PDB entry 8FN6 | electron microscopy, 3.70 A resolution | chains 1 and 4 of the 7 polymer chains in the assembly

# Chain 1
Name: RNA-editing substrate-binding complex protein 1 (RESC1)
Organism: Trypanosoma brucei
UniProt: Q57XL7 (Q57XL7_TRYB2); numbering as in UniProt (aligned over 1-473)
Sequence (473 residues; each row starts with the number of its first residue):
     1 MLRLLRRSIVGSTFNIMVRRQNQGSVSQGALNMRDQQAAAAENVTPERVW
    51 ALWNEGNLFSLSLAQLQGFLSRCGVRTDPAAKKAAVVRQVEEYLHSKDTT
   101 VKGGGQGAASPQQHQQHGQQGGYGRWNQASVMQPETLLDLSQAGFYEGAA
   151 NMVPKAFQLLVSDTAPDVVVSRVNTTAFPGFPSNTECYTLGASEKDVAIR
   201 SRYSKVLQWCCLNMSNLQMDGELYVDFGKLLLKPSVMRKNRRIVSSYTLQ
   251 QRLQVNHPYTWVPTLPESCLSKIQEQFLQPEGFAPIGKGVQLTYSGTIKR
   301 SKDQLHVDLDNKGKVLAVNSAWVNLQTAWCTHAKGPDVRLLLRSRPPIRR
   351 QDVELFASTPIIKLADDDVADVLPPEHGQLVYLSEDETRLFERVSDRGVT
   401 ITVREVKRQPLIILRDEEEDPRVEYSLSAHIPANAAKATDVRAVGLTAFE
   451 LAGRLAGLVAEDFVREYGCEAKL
Disordered / not traced: 1-121
From the paper describing this entry:
  - mutagenesis - R408A: unchanged growth

# Chain 4
Name: RNA-editing substrate-binding complex protein 4 (RESC4)
Organism: Trypanosoma brucei
UniProt: Q384R6 (Q384R6_TRYB2); residue numbers follow UniProt; this construct covers 1-1087
Sequence (1087 residues; each row starts with the number of its first residue):
     1 MNGRLYCLIRRITSPPVATRLIKEELCLSMAAIARLPLRRDQLAHVTNTE
    51 AITTRAQRISHLCTPTELGMIAEGAEALSCNRFDLADALIDGAYESVRRA
   101 ASSTRLSHVSAIARYSASIKTYGNETITTLLKAGASLLQKNDSVPVLKSF
   151 LGVAQSHLTDGEMRVLIDEMCAKATEEQRLCINSIGTQSLAKDAAKCGEE
   201 TLTKGNEDGDETAVDDEETQAWDMLRARQWMLQLVRCGKPPTAAEAVQAM
   251 ELYAHFAVRDFVLHEKIEDLVLLVLPTGNKFHLNEMHKIVLRSPNLFPRV
   301 RNTLGQDHSGVSDVHRADRGVEWSDDPASSLTTTYTTSRAYSMLLLGQRL
   351 SEDIMFDVVQEQSETIPVDVAAQAACLFAEKGDIPEGVILRLSAELEHIS
   401 PQGVTAFVRAARRDSSGALLPHYAAVLNRFTERDLCDTPLETLLQMCEVF
   451 ALPAPRGTSEGDNDSINESQSKFQKALIVRLFSVIQGSRDVPFLCKVAKA
   501 VRAFDANDELIQFVCSSICAQGALSECEALIAFDMIRCCDFVYEPLLDAM
   551 EPVFRRLVESVSAMLEGKSTINDVEVRRCACFATLQSEFDCPDFETLASL
   601 LVHTVEKNVTGCPVELIPSVGLLCVRTRRTSALYIVGNKLEGNMQQLSDD
   651 AIGELARLLVGTENLATKELAVEFQSVVVSRLLRQQSLPPDVVALSAVVW
   701 LRQGDKVGTIDERSVDYIIKWMYAIGSSVYTDLCLAVHLSASVESLSNAL
   751 IDDLPRRLELLTTNEMANAIFGLGEVSDMGARLSHQLVAERCSDYVVDHS
   801 QEFWSGKVIARLLYGFSRMHCTKRSLYNVFATRLAHRPVFSLLDQEAISF
   851 AIAAFGRVKYLDKKLFDRFTRWILDHSKDLNAAELLLTIRGVSRVMLLND
   901 QLYDDLGSKAAEKVKEFPIESQCVLLSSFGSLGVEHERLASRMVSSIAEN
   951 REELTDATKAVDVITSLWSMNYDVEDDKHVAQLADWVVQRAEELTDESIG
  1001 KLCLVLSDTNWRHVPLVRAIAEQSVRLQGQQSISPKCCREVLDVLGTFMI
  1051 HHQGARENLSALGRSISKERIQLSEEEEQHLQLLLRR
Disordered / not traced: 1-335, 457-465, 1086-1087

# Interface between chain 1 and chain 4
Residue-residue contacts - 33 pairs, chain 1 then chain 4:
  G122(1) - E846(4)
  G122(1) - F850(4)
  Y123(1) - F771(4)  hydrophobic
  Y123(1) - F850(4)
  G124(1) - F771(4)
  G124(1) - E775(4)
  R125(1) - E775(4)  hydrogen bond (side chain-backbone)
  R125(1) - M779(4)  hydrogen bond
  W126(1) - A883(4)  hydrophobic
  W126(1) - L886(4)
  W126(1) - E916(4)
  W126(1) - P918(4)
  N127(1) - P918(4)
  N127(1) - S921(4)
  Q128(1) - M779(4)
  Q128(1) - R818(4)  hydrogen bond (backbone-side chain)
  S130(1) - R818(4)
  S130(1) - R857(4)  hydrogen bond
  V131(1) - H820(4)
  M132(1) - R894(4)  hydrogen bond
  Q133(1) - H820(4)  hydrogen bond
  T136(1) - K859(4)
  T136(1) - R894(4)  hydrogen bond
  L138(1) - K859(4)
  L138(1) - V895(4)
  L138(1) - M896(4)  hydrophobic
  D139(1) - R824(4)  salt bridge
  D139(1) - K859(4)  hydrogen bond (backbone-backbone)
  D139(1) - Y860(4)
  D139(1) - L861(4)
  L140(1) - L861(4)
  S141(1) - Y860(4)
  S141(1) - D862(4)
Other interface residues (no listed pair), chain 1 (18 interface residues in all): E135, L137
Other interface residues (no listed pair), chain 4 (28 interface residues in all): H738, D778, T822, N828, R890, F917, E920

# In short
Chain 1 and chain 4 form an interface of 18 and 28 residues respectively; the contacts include 8 hydrogen
bonds and 1 salt bridge. Among the polar pairs are D139(1)-R824(4), R125(1)-E775(4) and R125(1)-M779(4). From
the paper: R408A of chain 1 leaves growth unchanged.
Here chain 1 is RNA-editing substrate-binding complex protein 1 (RESC1) and chain 4 is RNA-editing
substrate-binding complex protein 4 (RESC4), both from Trypanosoma brucei. Entry 8FN6 (Cryo-EM structure of
RNase-untreated RESC-A in trypanosomal RNA editing) was determined by electron microscopy (same publication as
8FN4, 8FNC, 8FNF, 8FNI and 8FNK).
